Entry 6IPG (X-ray diffraction, 1.62 A resolution); this record covers chains A and T of the 4 polymer chains in the assembly.

[Chain A]
Molecule: DNA-directed DNA/RNA polymerase mu
From: Homo sapiens
Notes: EC 2.7.7.7; engineered mutation(s): deletions 398-410
UniProt: Q9NP87 (DPOLM_HUMAN); residue numbers follow UniProt; this construct covers 132-397, 411-494
Chain sequence (356 residues; numbered 127 to 494; 12 numbers in that range are skipped by the numbering (no residue carries them; nothing is unmodelled there); the number before each row is that of its first residue):
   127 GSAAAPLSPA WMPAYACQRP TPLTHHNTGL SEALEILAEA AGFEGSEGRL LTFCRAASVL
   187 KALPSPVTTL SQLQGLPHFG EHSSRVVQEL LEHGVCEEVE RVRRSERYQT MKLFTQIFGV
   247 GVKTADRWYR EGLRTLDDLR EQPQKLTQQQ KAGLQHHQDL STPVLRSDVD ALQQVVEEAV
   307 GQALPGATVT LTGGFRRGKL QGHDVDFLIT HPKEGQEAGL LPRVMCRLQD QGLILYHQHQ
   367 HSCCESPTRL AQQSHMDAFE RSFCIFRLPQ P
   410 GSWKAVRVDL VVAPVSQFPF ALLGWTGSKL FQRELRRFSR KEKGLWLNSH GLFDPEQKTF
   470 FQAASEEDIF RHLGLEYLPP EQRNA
Not modelled in the structure: 127-137, 366-383
Sequence notes: expression tag (127-131); linker (410)
Ion coordination: Na+: Thr-241, Ile-243, Val-246 (shared with 1 residue of chain P); Mg2+ site 1: Asp-330, Asp-332 (together with phosphate ion) (shared with 1 residue of chain P); Mg2+ site 2: Asp-330, Asp-332, Asp-418 (shared with 1 residue of chain P)
Curated features (UniProtKB/Swiss-Prot):
  - region: Arg-323 to Asp-332 (Involved in ssDNA binding)
  - binding site (Mg(2+)): Asp-330, Asp-332, Asp-418
  - site: Gly-433 (Responsible for the low discrimination between dNTP and rNTP)

[Chain T]
Molecule: 9-nt DNA strand
Sequence (9 nucleotides; each row starts with the number of its first residue):
     1 CGGCCTACG

[How chain A and chain T interact]
Residue-residue contacts (25; chain A residue first):
  Gly-174(A) with DC4(T), base contact
  Leu-177(A) with DC4(T), phosphate contact; DC5(T), phosphate contact
  Gln-364(A) with DG9(T), phosphate contact
  His-365(A) with DG9(T), phosphate contact
  Phe-385(A) with DG9(T), phosphate contact
  Glu-386(A) with DC8(T), sugar contact; DG9(T), hydrogen bond to the phosphate
  Arg-387(A) with DA7(T), hydrogen bond to the base; DC8(T), hydrogen bond to the sugar; DG9(T), hydrogen bond to the phosphate
  Phe-389(A) with DG9(T), sugar contact
  Arg-442(A) with DC5(T), salt bridge to the phosphate
  Arg-445(A) with DC5(T), hydrogen bond to the base; DT6(T), hydrogen bond to the base
  Arg-446(A) with DC4(T), sugar contact; DC5(T), sugar contact
  Arg-449(A) with DT6(T), salt bridge to the phosphate
  Lys-450(A) with DG3(T), hydrogen bond to the phosphate; DC4(T), salt bridge to the phosphate
  Leu-456(A) with DT6(T), sugar contact
  Asn-457(A) with DT6(T), phosphate contact; DA7(T), hydrogen bond to the phosphate
  His-459(A) with DA7(T), phosphate contact; DC8(T), phosphate contact
Also at the interface, not in a pair above, chain A (18 interface residues in all): Arg-181, Lys-438

[Summary]
The interface between chain A and chain T involves 18 residues on one side and 7 on the other; the contacts
include 8 hydrogen bonds and 3 salt bridges. Among the polar pairs are Arg-387(A)/DA7(T), Arg-445(A)/DC5(T)
and Arg-445(A)/DT6(T).
Chain A is DNA-directed DNA/RNA polymerase mu (Homo sapiens) and chain T is a 9-nt DNA strand; the structure,
Post-catalytic Complex of Human DNA Polymerase Mu with Templating Cytosine and Mg-8oxodGMP, was determined by
X-ray diffraction (same publication as 6AK8, 6AK9, 6AKH, 6IPD, 6IPE and 6IPF).
